4G9M - chains A and B; structure by X-ray diffraction, 1.60 A resolution.

== Chain A (and B) ==
Protein: agglutinin
From: Rhizoctonia solani
Notes: chain B of this document is another copy of the same molecule, construct and numbering; everything in this record applies to it too
Chain sequence (143 residues; each row starts with the number of its first residue):
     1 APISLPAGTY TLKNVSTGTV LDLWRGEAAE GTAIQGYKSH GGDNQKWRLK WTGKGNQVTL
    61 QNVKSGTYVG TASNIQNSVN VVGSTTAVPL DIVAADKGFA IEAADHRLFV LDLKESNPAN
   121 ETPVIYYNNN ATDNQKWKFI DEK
Unresolved in the structure: 143 (chain B: fully traced)

== How chain A and chain B interact ==
Residue-residue contacts (47):
  Ala1(A) - Phe139(B)
  Ala1(A) - Ile140(B)
  Ala1(A) - Asp141(B)  hydrogen bond (backbone-backbone)
  Pro2(A) - Phe139(B)
  Ile3(A) - Ser4(B)
  Ile3(A) - Leu5(B)  hydrophobic
  Ile3(A) - Pro6(B)
  Ile3(A) - Tyr10(B)
  Ile3(A) - Phe99(B)
  Ile3(A) - Phe139(B)  hydrogen bond (backbone-backbone)
  Ile3(A) - Asp141(B)
  Ser4(A) - Ile3(B)
  Ser4(A) - Lys138(B)
  Leu5(A) - Ile3(B)  hydrophobic
  Leu5(A) - Ala94(B)  hydrophobic
  Pro6(A) - Ile3(B)
  Tyr10(A) - Ile3(B)
  Trp51(A) - Ala94(B)  hydrogen bond (side chain-backbone)
  Trp51(A) - Ala95(B)
  Trp51(A) - Asp96(B)
  Gly55(A) - Ala131(B)
  Asn56(A) - Ala94(B)
  Asn56(A) - Ala95(B)
  Asn56(A) - Ala100(B)
  Asn56(A) - Asn129(B)  hydrogen bond
  Asn56(A) - Ala131(B)
  Ile92(A) - Val93(B)
  Ile92(A) - Ala94(B)  hydrogen bond (backbone-backbone)
  Val93(A) - Ile92(B)
  Ala94(A) - Leu5(B)  hydrophobic
  Ala94(A) - Trp51(B)  hydrogen bond (backbone-side chain)
  Ala94(A) - Asn56(B)
  Ala94(A) - Ile92(B)  hydrogen bond (backbone-backbone)
  Ala95(A) - Trp51(B)
  Ala95(A) - Asn56(B)
  Asp96(A) - Trp51(B)
  Phe99(A) - Ile3(B)
  Ala100(A) - Asn56(B)
  Glu102(A) - Arg107(B)  salt bridge
  Arg107(A) - Arg107(B)
  Asn129(A) - Asn56(B)  hydrogen bond
  Ala131(A) - Gly55(B)
  Ala131(A) - Asn56(B)
  Lys138(A) - Pro2(B)
  Phe139(A) - Pro2(B)
  Phe139(A) - Ile3(B)  hydrogen bond (backbone-backbone)
  Asp141(A) - Ile3(B)
Other interface residues (no listed pair), chain A (27 interface residues in all): Asp91, Gly98, Ile140
Other interface residues (no listed pair), chain B (25 interface residues in all): Ala1, Asp91

== Overview ==
27 residues of chain A face 25 of chain B across their interface; the contacts include 9 hydrogen bonds and 1
salt bridge. Polar contacts include Glu102(A)-Arg107(B), Trp51(A)-Ala94(B) and Asn56(A)-Asn129(B).
Both chains are agglutinin (Rhizoctonia solani). Entry 4G9M (Crystal structure of the Rhizoctonia solani
agglutinin) was determined by X-ray diffraction, deposited together with 4G9N.
